Entry 8GIZ (electron microscopy, 2.70 A resolution); this record covers chains B and C of the 8 polymer chains in the assembly.

== Chain B (and C) ==
Name: DNA polymerase III subunit tau
Organism: Escherichia coli K-12
Notes: EC 2.7.7.7; chain C of this document is another copy of the same molecule, construct and numbering; everything in this record applies to it too
Reference sequence: P06710 (DPO3X_ECOLI), isoform P06710-2; numbering as in UniProt (aligned over 1-430)
Chain sequence (431 residues; each row starts with the number of its first residue):
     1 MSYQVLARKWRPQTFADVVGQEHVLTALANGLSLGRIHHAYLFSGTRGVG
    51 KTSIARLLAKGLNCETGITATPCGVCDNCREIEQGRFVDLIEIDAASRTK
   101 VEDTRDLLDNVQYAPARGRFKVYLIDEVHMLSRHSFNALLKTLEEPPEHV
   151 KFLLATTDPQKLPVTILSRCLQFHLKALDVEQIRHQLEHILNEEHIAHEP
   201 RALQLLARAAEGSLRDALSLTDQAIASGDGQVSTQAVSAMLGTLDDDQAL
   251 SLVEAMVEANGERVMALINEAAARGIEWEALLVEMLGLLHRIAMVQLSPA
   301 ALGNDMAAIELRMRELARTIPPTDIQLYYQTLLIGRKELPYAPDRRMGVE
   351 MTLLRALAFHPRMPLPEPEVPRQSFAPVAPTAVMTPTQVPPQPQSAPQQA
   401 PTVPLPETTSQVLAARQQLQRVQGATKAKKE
Not modelled in the structure: 1, 370-431 (chain C: 1-2, 370-431)
Sequence notes: expression tag (431)
Bound ions: Mg2+: Thr52 (together with ATP-gamma-S); Zn2+: Cys64, Cys73, Cys76, Cys79
Residues lining bound ligands: ATP-gamma-S (AGS; phosphothiophosphoric acid-adenylate ester): Leu6, Ala7, Trp10, Arg11, Pro12, Asp17, Val18, Val19, Thr46, Arg47, Gly48, Val49, Gly50, Lys51, Thr52, Ser53, Glu127, Thr157, Leu178, Gln186, Leu214, Arg215
Curated features (UniProtKB/Swiss-Prot):
  - binding site (ATP): Gly45 to Thr52
  - binding site (Zn(2+)): Cys64, Cys73, Cys76, Cys79
  - mutagenesis: Gly118 (G118D: In dnaX2016(Ts); present in both isoforms, unable to grow at 42 degrees Celsius)
What the authors report for this chain:
  - binding site for ATP-gamma-S: Arg169

== How chain B and chain C interact ==
Residue-residue contacts - 84 pairs, chain B then chain C:
  Ser2(B) - Gly35(C)  hydrogen bond (backbone-backbone)
  Ser2(B) - Arg36(C)
  Ser2(B) - Ile37(C)
  Tyr3(B) - Leu34(C)
  Tyr3(B) - Gly35(C)
  Val5(B) - His38(C)
  Val5(B) - His39(C)
  Arg8(B) - Glu144(C)
  Arg8(B) - Glu145(C)
  Arg8(B) - Pro146(C)  hydrogen bond (side chain-backbone)
  Arg11(B) - Glu144(C)  salt bridge
  Arg11(B) - Glu145(C)  salt bridge
  Arg47(B) - Thr165(C)
  Arg47(B) - Ser168(C)
  Arg56(B) - Glu145(C)  salt bridge
  Glu92(B) - Lys141(C)  salt bridge
  Ala96(B) - Val101(C)
  Ala96(B) - His134(C)
  Ala96(B) - Asn137(C)
  Ala96(B) - Ala138(C)
  Ser97(B) - Val101(C)
  Ser97(B) - Arg105(C)  hydrogen bond (backbone-side chain)
  Lys100(B) - Glu102(C)
  Lys100(B) - Arg105(C)
  Asp103(B) - Arg105(C)  salt bridge
  Glu127(B) - Asn137(C)
  Met130(B) - Asn137(C)  hydrogen bond
  Arg215(B) - Glu144(C)  salt bridge
  Arg215(B) - Ser168(C)
  Arg215(B) - Arg169(C)
  Asp216(B) - Ser168(C)
  Ser219(B) - Ser168(C)
  Asp222(B) - Arg36(C)
  Asp222(B) - His38(C)
  Asp222(B) - Leu171(C)
  Gln223(B) - Leu171(C)
  Gln223(B) - Gln172(C)
  Ile225(B) - Arg36(C)
  Ala226(B) - Ala27(C)
  Ala226(B) - Asn30(C)  hydrogen bond (backbone-side chain)
  Ser227(B) - Asn30(C)
  Asp229(B) - Asn30(C)
  Asp229(B) - Leu34(C)
  Gly230(B) - Leu34(C)
  Thr243(B) - His23(C)
  Thr243(B) - Lys176(C)  hydrogen bond (backbone-side chain)
  Leu244(B) - Gln172(C)
  Asp246(B) - Gln160(C)  hydrogen bond
  Met265(B) - Leu297(C)  hydrophobic
  Ala272(B) - Ala177(C)
  Ala273(B) - Lys176(C)
  Ala273(B) - Ala177(C)  hydrogen bond (backbone-backbone)
  Arg274(B) - Gln160(C)
  Arg274(B) - His174(C)  hydrogen bond (backbone-side chain)
  Arg274(B) - Lys176(C)
  Gly275(B) - Thr46(C)
  Glu338(B) - Gln330(C)
  Pro340(B) - Arg336(C)
  Tyr341(B) - Leu333(C)
  Tyr341(B) - Arg336(C)
  Tyr341(B) - Lys337(C)
  Ala342(B) - Tyr329(C)
  Pro343(B) - Val283(C)
  Pro343(B) - Leu286(C)  hydrophobic
  Pro343(B) - Gly287(C)
  Pro343(B) - Tyr329(C)
  Met347(B) - Gly287(C)
  Met347(B) - His290(C)  hydrogen bond (backbone-side chain)
  Met347(B) - Arg291(C)
  Glu350(B) - His290(C)  salt bridge
  Glu350(B) - Arg291(C)  salt bridge
  Glu350(B) - Met294(C)
  Met351(B) - His290(C)
  Met351(B) - Ala293(C)  hydrophobic
  Met351(B) - Gln326(C)
  Met351(B) - Tyr329(C)  hydrophobic
  Leu354(B) - Ala293(C)
  Leu354(B) - Met294(C)  hydrophobic
  Leu354(B) - Leu297(C)  hydrophobic
  Arg355(B) - Gln326(C)  hydrogen bond
  Arg355(B) - Tyr329(C)
  Arg355(B) - Gln330(C)  hydrogen bond
  Phe359(B) - Pro322(C)  hydrophobic
  Phe359(B) - Gln326(C)
Interface residues without a listed pair, chain B (51 interface residues in all): Gln4, Ala7, Thr52, Asp94, Glu194, Ile196, Gly261, Leu357
Interface residues without a listed pair, chain C (49 interface residues in all): Thr26, Leu140, Glu148, Val164, Ser298

== Overview ==
51 residues of chain B face 49 of chain C across their interface; the contacts include 12 hydrogen bonds and 8
salt bridges. Among the polar pairs are Arg11(B)-Glu144(C), Arg11(B)-Glu145(C) and Arg56(B)-Glu145(C). Ligands
of chain B: ATP-gamma-S. The paper reports a binding site for ATP-gamma-S at Arg169(B).
Both chains are DNA polymerase III subunit tau (Escherichia coli K-12). Entry 8GIZ (E. coli clamp loader with
open clamp) was determined by electron microscopy together with 8GIY, 8GJ0, 8GJ1, 8GJ2 and 8GJ3 from the same
study.
